PDB entry 3H1G | X-ray diffraction, 1.70 A resolution | chain A

[Chain A]
Name: Chemotaxis protein cheY homolog
Organism: Helicobacter pylori
Reference sequence: P71403 (CHEY_HELPY); residues 1-124 here = UniProt positions 1-124
Chain sequence (129 residues; numbered -4 to 124; the number before each row is that of its first residue; numbers below 1 keep their minus sign (Gly-4 is residue -4)):
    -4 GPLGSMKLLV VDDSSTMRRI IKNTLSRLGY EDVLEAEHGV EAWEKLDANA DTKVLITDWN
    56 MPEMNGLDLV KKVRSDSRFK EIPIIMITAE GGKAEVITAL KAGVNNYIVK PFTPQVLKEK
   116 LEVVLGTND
Unresolved in the structure: -4 to 0, 124
Differences from the reference sequence: expression tag (-4 to 0); engineered mutation Ala84 (Thr in P71403)
Bound ions: Mg2+: Asp8, Asp53, Asn55 (together with sulfate ion)
UniProt features mapped onto this chain:
  - binding site (Mg(2+)): Asp7, Asp8, Asp53, Asn55
  - modified residue: Asp53 (4-aspartylphosphate)
  - natural variant: Thr122 (T122A: In strain: NCTC 11637 and NCTC 11638)
What the authors report for this chain:
  - mutagenesis - D53A: unchanged binding to acetyl phosphate
  - mutagenesis - D53A: abolished binding to HpFliMNM
  - mutagenesis - D53A: abolished signaling in response to cheZ-null mutant
  - post-translational modification sites: Asp53 (citing earlier work)

[Overview]
Asp8, Asp53 and Asn55 coordinate Mg2+. From UniProt: 4 Mg2+-binding residues. The paper reports that D53A
abolishes binding to HpFliMNM; a modification site at Asp53.
Chain A is Chemotaxis protein cheY homolog (Helicobacter pylori); the structure, Crystal structure of Chey
mutant T84A of helicobacter pylori, was determined by X-ray diffraction (same publication as 3GWG, 3H1E and
3H1F).
